Entry 4Z4H (X-ray diffraction, 2.50 A resolution); this record covers chains A and D of the 3 polymer chains in the assembly.

== Chain A ==
Protein: Protein argonaute-2
Organism: Homo sapiens
Notes: EC 3.1.26.-
UniProt: Q9UKV8 (AGO2_HUMAN); residues 1-859 here = UniProt positions 1-859
Chain sequence (859 residues; each row starts with the number of its first residue):
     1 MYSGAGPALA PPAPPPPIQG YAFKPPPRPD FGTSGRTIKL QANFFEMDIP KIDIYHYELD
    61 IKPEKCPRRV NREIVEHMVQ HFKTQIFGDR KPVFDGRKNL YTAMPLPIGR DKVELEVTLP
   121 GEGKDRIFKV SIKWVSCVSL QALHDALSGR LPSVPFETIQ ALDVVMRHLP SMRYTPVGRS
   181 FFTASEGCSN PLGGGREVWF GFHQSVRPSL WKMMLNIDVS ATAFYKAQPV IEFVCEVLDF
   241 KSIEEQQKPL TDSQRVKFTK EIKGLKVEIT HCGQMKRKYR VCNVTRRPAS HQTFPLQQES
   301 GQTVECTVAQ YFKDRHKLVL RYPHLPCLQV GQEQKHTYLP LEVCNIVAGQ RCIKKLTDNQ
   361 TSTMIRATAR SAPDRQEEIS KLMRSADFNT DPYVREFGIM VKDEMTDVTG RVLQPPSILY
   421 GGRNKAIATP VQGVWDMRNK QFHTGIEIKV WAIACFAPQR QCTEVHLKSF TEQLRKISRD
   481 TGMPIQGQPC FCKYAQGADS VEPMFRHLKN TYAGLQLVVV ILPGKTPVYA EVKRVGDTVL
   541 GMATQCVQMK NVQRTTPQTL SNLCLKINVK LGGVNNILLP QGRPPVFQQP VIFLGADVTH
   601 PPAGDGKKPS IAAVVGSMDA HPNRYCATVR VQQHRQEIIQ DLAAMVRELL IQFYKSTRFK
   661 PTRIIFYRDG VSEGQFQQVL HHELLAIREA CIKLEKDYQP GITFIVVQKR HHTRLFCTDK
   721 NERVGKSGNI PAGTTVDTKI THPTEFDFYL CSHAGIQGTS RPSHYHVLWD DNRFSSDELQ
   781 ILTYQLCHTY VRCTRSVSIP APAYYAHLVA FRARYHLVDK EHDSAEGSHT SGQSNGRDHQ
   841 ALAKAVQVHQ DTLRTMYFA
Unresolved in the structure: 1-21, 89, 121-126, 270-275, 297-305, 822-835
Construct notes: engineered mutation Asp387 (Ser in Q9UKV8), Thr481 (Ala in Q9UKV8)
Swiss-Prot annotation at these positions:
  - region: Tyr311 to His316 (Interaction with guide RNA), Phe587 to Pro590 (Interaction with GW182 family members), Leu650 to Lys660 (Interaction with GW182 family members), Lys709, Arg710 (Interaction with guide RNA), His753 to Arg761 (Interaction with guide RNA), Tyr790 to Arg812 (Interaction with guide RNA)
  - binding site (a divalent metal cation): Asp597, Asp669, His807
  - modified residue: Tyr2 (3'-nitrotyrosine), Pro700 (4-hydroxyproline), Ser824 (Phosphoserine), Ser828 (Phosphoserine), Ser831 (Phosphoserine), Ser834 (Phosphoserine)
  - natural variant: Leu192 (L192P: In LESKRES), Gly201 (G201C: In LESKRES; G201V: In LESKRES), His203 (H203Q: In LESKRES), Thr357 (T357M: In LESKRES), Met364 (M364T: In LESKRES), Ala367 (A367P: In LESKRES), Gly573 (G573S: In LESKRES), Gly733 (G733R: In LESKRES), Cys751 (C751Y: In LESKRES), Ser760 (S760R: In LESKRES)
  - mutagenesis: Leu140 (L140W: No effect), Phe470 (F470V: No effect on miRNA-binding or target mRNA cleavage. Abrogates binding to the 7-methylguanosine cap of mRNA and prevents inhibition of translation. Abolishes interaction with TNRC6C ...), Phe505 (F505V: No effect on miRNA-binding or target mRNA cleavage. Abrogates binding to the 7-methylguanosine cap of mRNA and prevents inhibition of translation and abolishes interaction with TNRC6C ...), Lys533 (K533A: Impairs RNA cleavage), Gln545 (Q545A: Impairs RNA cleavage), Lys570 (K570A: Impairs RNA cleavage), Asp597 (D597A: Abrogates RNA cleavage but does not affect binding to siRNA or translational repression), Gln633 (Q633A: No effect; Q633R: Abrogates RNA cleavage. Binds siRNA), His634 (H634P/A: Abrogates RNA cleavage. Binds siRNA), Asp669 (D669A: Abrogates RNA cleavage but does not affect binding to siRNA), Glu673 (E673A: Impairs RNA cleavage; E673G: No effect on RNA cleavage), Phe676 (F676A/I/M/R/Y: Impairs RNA cleavage; F676V: Abrogates RNA cleavage), 6 further mutagenesis entries in UniProt
Ion coordination: Mg2+: Asp597, Val598
Ligand contacts:
  - phenol (IPH), molecule 1: Gly536, Asp537, Gly541, Met542, Ala543, Thr544, Lys570, Asp851, Thr852, Thr855, Tyr857
  - phenol (IPH), molecule 2: Phe587, Gln589, Pro590, Val591, Asp619, Ala620, Phe653, Thr657, Phe659
  - phenol (IPH), molecule 3: Leu650, Ile651, Tyr654, Lys660, Pro661, Leu694, Glu695, Tyr698
  - phenol (IPH), molecule 4: Arg688, Tyr698, Gln699, Pro700, Ile702, Trp769, Asp771
Reported in the primary citation:
  - mutagenesis - A481T: decreased binding to t1A
  - mutagenesis - A481T: unchanged binding to t1G

== Chain D ==
Molecule: 11-nt RNA strand
Sequence (11 nucleotides; each row starts with the number of its first residue):
     1 CAAUGUGAAA A
Unresolved in the structure: 9-11
Ion coordination: Mg2+ near U4 (its only coordinating residue here)

== Chain A / chain D interface ==
Contacting residue pairs (19; chain A residue first):
  Asp358(A) with A3(D), hydrogen bond to the sugar; U4(D), phosphate contact
  Thr361(A) with A3(D), hydrogen bond to the sugar; U4(D), sugar contact
  Ser362(A) with U4(D), hydrogen bond to the phosphate; G5(D), hydrogen bond to the phosphate
  Ile365(A) with U4(D), sugar contact
  Lys525(A) with A2(D), hydrogen bond to the phosphate; A3(D), salt bridge to the phosphate
  Gln558(A) with A8(D), hydrogen bond to the sugar
  Asn562(A) with A8(D), base contact
  Lys726(A) with G7(D), salt bridge to the phosphate
  Ile756(A) with U6(D), base contact; G7(D), sugar contact
  Gln757(A) with G5(D), base contact; U6(D), sugar contact
  Phe811(A) with C1(D), stacking on the base
  Tyr815(A) with C1(D), phosphate contact; A2(D), hydrogen bond to the phosphate
Other interface residues (no listed pair), chain A (13 interface residues in all): Thr357

== Summary ==
13 residues of chain A and 8 residues of chain D are in contact, with 7 hydrogen bonds, 2 salt bridges and 1
aromatic stacking contact. Among the polar pairs are Asp358(A)-A3(D), Thr361(A)-A3(D) and Gln558(A)-A8(D).
From the paper: A481T of chain A reduces binding to t1A; A481T of chain A leaves binding to t1G unchanged.
Chain A is Protein argonaute-2 (Homo sapiens) and chain D is an 11-nt RNA strand; the structure, Human
Argonaute2 A481T Mutant Bound to t1-A Target RNA, was determined by X-ray diffraction, deposited together with
4Z4C, 4Z4D, 4Z4E, 4Z4F, 4Z4G and 4Z4I.
